1JKA - chain A; structure by X-ray diffraction, 1.66 A resolution.

[Chain A]
Molecule: Lysozyme
From: Homo sapiens
Notes: EC 3.2.1.17
UniProt: P61626 (LYSC_HUMAN); residues 1-130 here correspond to UniProt positions 19-148 (UniProt number = residue number + 18)
Amino-acid sequence (130 residues; row label = number of the first residue in the row):
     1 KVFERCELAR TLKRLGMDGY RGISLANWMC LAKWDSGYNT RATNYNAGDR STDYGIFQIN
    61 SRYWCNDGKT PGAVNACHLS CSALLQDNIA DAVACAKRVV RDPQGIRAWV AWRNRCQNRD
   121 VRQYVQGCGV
Differences from the reference sequence: engineered mutation Asp35 (Glu53 in P61626)
Cystine bridges: Cys6-Cys128, Cys30-Cys116, Cys65-Cys81, Cys77-Cys95
Swiss-Prot annotation at these positions:
  - active site: Asp53

[In short]
From UniProt: active-site residue Asp53.
Chain A is Lysozyme (Homo sapiens); the structure, Human lysozyme mutant with glu 35 replaced by asp, was
determined by X-ray diffraction together with 1JKB, 1JKC and 1JKD from the same study.
